Entry 6MEQ (X-ray diffraction, 2.90 A resolution); this record covers chain A.

== Chain A ==
Protein: Protocadherin gamma-B3
Organism: Homo sapiens
UniProt: Q9Y5G1 (PCDGF_HUMAN); residues 1-414 here correspond to UniProt positions 31-444 (UniProt number = residue number + 30)
Chain sequence (416 residues; numbered 1 to 416; the number before each row is that of its first residue):
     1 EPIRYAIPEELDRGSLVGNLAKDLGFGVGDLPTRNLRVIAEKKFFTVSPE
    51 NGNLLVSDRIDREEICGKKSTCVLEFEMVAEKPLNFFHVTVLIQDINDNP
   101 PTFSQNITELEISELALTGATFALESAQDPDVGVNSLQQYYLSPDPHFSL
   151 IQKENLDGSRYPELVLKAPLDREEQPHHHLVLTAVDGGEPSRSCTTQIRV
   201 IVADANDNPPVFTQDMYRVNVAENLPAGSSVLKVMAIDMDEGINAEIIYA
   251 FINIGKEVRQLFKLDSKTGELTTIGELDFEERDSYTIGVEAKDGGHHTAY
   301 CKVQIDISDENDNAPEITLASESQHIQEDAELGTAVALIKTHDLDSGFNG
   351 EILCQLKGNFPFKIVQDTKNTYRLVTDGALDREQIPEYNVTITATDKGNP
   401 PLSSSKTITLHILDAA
Sequence notes: expression tag (415-416)
Disulfides: Cys-66/Cys-72
Ion coordination: Ca2+ site 1: Glu-9, Glu-10, Asp-61, Glu-63, Asp-98; Ca2+ site 2: Glu-9, Glu-63, Asp-95, Ile-96, Asp-98, Asp-131; Ca2+ site 3: Asn-97, Asn-99, Asp-129, Asp-131, Asn-135, Asp-186; Ca2+ site 4: Glu-114, Glu-173, Asp-204, Ala-205, Asp-207, Asp-240; Ca2+ site 5: Asp-171, Glu-173, Asp-207; Ca2+ site 6: Asn-206, Asn-208, Asp-238, Asp-240, Asn-244, Asp-293; Ca2+ site 7: Glu-223, Glu-280, Asp-309, Glu-310, Asp-312, Asp-345; Ca2+ site 8: Glu-223, Asp-278, Glu-280, Asp-312; Ca2+ site 9: Asn-311, Asn-313, Asp-343, Asp-345, Asn-349, Asp-396

== In short ==
The Ca2+ site 1 is built by Glu-9, Glu-10, Asp-61, Glu-63 and Asp-98. Glu-9, Glu-63, Asp-95, Ile-96, Asp-98
and Asp-131 form the Ca2+ site 2.
Chain A is Protocadherin gamma-B3 (Homo sapiens); the structure, PcdhgB3 EC1-4 in 50 mM HEPES, was determined
by X-ray diffraction together with 6MER from the same study.
